9C0O - chains A and D; structure by X-ray diffraction, 1.53 A resolution.

== Chain A ==
Molecule: CXXC-type zinc finger protein 1
From: Drosophila melanogaster
UniProtKB: Q9W352 (CXXC1_DROME); numbering as in UniProt (aligned over 56-119)
Amino-acid sequence (66 residues; row label = number of the first residue in the row):
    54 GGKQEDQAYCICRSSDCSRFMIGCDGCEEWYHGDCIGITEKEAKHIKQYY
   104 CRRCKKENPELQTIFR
Not modelled in the structure: 54-56
Cystine bridges: Cys-63/Cys-88
Construct notes: expression tag (54-55)
Bound ions: Zn2+ site 1: Glu-58, His-98, Arg-119; Zn2+ site 2: Cys-65, Cys-70, His-85; Zn2+ site 3: Cys-77, Cys-80, Cys-104, Cys-107
UniProt features mapped onto this chain:
  - zinc finger: Gln-60 to Glu-110 (PHD-type)

== Chain D ==
Molecule: Histone H3.3C
UniProtKB: Q6NXT2 (H3C_HUMAN); residues 1-15 here correspond to UniProt positions 2-16 (UniProt number = residue number + 1)
Amino-acid sequence (15 residues; numbered 1 to 15; the number before each row is that of its first residue):
     1 ARTKQTARKSTGGKY
Not modelled in the structure: 10-15
Modified / non-standard residues: Lys-4 (N-trimethyllysine; M3L)
Construct notes: conflict Tyr-15 (Ala16 in Q6NXT2)
UniProt features mapped onto this chain:
  - modified residue: Arg-2 (Asymmetric dimethylarginine), Thr-3 (Phosphothreonine), Lys-4 (Allysine), Gln-5 (5-glutamyl dopamine), Thr-6 (Phosphothreonine), Arg-8 (Citrulline), Lys-9 (N6,N6,N6-trimethyllysine), Ser-10 (ADP-ribosylserine), Thr-11 (Phosphothreonine), Lys-14 (N6-(2-hydroxyisobutyryl)lysine)

== Interface between chain A and chain D ==
Contacting residue pairs - 29 pairs, chain A then chain D:
  Ser-68(A) / Lys-4(D)
  Cys-70(A) / Lys-4(D)
  Cys-70(A) / Gln-5(D)  hydrogen bond (backbone-side chain)
  Ser-71(A) / Gln-5(D)
  Arg-72(A) / Lys-4(D)
  Arg-72(A) / Gln-5(D)  hydrogen bond (backbone-side chain)
  Phe-73(A) / Thr-3(D)
  Phe-73(A) / Lys-4(D)
  Phe-73(A) / Gln-5(D)  hydrogen bond (backbone-backbone)
  Phe-73(A) / Thr-6(D)
  Met-74(A) / Thr-3(D)
  Met-74(A) / Lys-4(D)  hydrogen bond (backbone-backbone)
  Met-74(A) / Gln-5(D)
  Ile-75(A) / Ala-1(D)  hydrophobic
  Ile-75(A) / Arg-2(D)
  Ile-75(A) / Thr-3(D)
  Gly-76(A) / Arg-2(D)  hydrogen bond (backbone-backbone)
  Cys-77(A) / Arg-2(D)  hydrogen bond (backbone-side chain)
  Asp-78(A) / Arg-2(D)  salt bridge
  Glu-81(A) / Arg-2(D)  salt bridge
  Trp-83(A) / Arg-2(D)
  Trp-83(A) / Thr-3(D)
  Trp-83(A) / Lys-4(D)
  Glu-93(A) / Thr-6(D)
  Glu-93(A) / Ala-7(D)  hydrogen bond (side chain-backbone)
  Glu-93(A) / Arg-8(D)  hydrogen bond (side chain-backbone)
  Ile-99(A) / Ala-1(D)  hydrogen bond (backbone-backbone)
  Lys-100(A) / Ala-1(D)
  Arg-119(A) / Ala-1(D)
Interface residues without a listed pair, chain A (18 interface residues in all): Ser-67, Ala-96

== In short ==
18 residues of chain A and 8 residues of chain D are in contact; the contacts include 9 hydrogen bonds and 2
salt bridges. Polar contacts include Asp-78(A)/Arg-2(D), Glu-81(A)/Arg-2(D) and Cys-70(A)/Gln-5(D). The Zn2+
site 1 is built by Glu-58(A), His-98(A) and Arg-119(A).
Chain A is CXXC-type zinc finger protein 1 (Drosophila melanogaster) and chain D is Histone H3.3C; the
structure, Crystal structure of DmCfp1 PHD finger bound to H3K4me3, was determined by X-ray diffraction.
